Entry 5O61 (electron microscopy, 3.31 A resolution); this record covers chains A and E of the 57 polymer chains in the assembly.

== Chain A ==
Molecule: 23S rRNA
Source organism: Mycobacterium smegmatis str. MC2 155
Sequence (3120 nucleotides; row label = number of the first residue in the row):
     1 UAAGUGUUUAAGGGCGCAUGGUGGAUGCCUUGGCACUGGGAGCCGAUGAA
    51 GGACGUAGGAGGCUGCGAUAAGCCUCGGGGAGCUGUCAACCGAGCGUUGA
   101 UCCGAGGAUGUCCGAAUGGGGAAACCCGGCACGAGUGAUGUCGUGUCACC
   151 AGGCGCUGAAUAUAUAGGCGUCUGGGGGGAACGCGGGGAAGUGAAACAUC
   201 UCAGUACCCGUAGGAAGAGAAAACAAAAUGUGAUUCCGUGAGUAGUGGCG
   251 AGCGAAAGCGGAGGAUGGCUAAACCGUAUGCAUGUGAUACCGGGUAGGGG
   301 UUGUGUGUGCGGGGUUGUGGGACCUAUCUUUCCGGCUCUACCUGGCUGGA
   351 GGGCAGUGAGAAAAUGUUGUGGUUAGCGGAAAUGGCUUGGGAUGGCCUGC
   401 CGUAGACGGUGAGAGCCCGGUACGUGAAAACCCGACGUCUGUCUUGAUGG
   451 UGUUCCCGAGUAGCAGCGGGCCCGUGGAAUCUGCUGUGAAUCUGCCGGGA
   501 CCACCCGGUAAGCCUGAAUACUUCCCAGUGACCGAUAGCGGAUUAGUACC
   551 GUGAGGGAAUGGUGAAAAGUACCCCGGGAGGGGAGUGAAAGAGUACCUGA
   601 AACCGUGCGCUUACAAUCCGUCAGAGCCCUCGACGUGUCGUGGGGUGAUG
   651 GCGUGCCUUUUGAAGAAUGAGCCUGCGAGUCAGGGACAUGUCGCGAGGUU
   701 AACCCGGGUGGGGUAGCCGCAGCGAAAGCGAGUCUGAAUAGGGCGUAUCC
   751 ACACAAGAGUGUGUGGUGUAGUGGUGUGUUCUGGACCCGAAGCGGAGUGA
   801 UCUACCCAUGGCCAGGGUGAAGCGCGGGUAAGACCGCGUGGAGGCCCGAA
   851 CCCACUUAGGUUGAAGACUGAGGGGAUGAGCUGUGGGUAGGGGUGAAAGG
   901 CCAAUCAAACUCCGUGAUAGCUGGUUCUCCCCGAAAUGCAUUUAGGUGCA
   951 GCGUCGCAUGUUUCUUGCCGGAGGUAGAGCUACUGGAUGGCCGAUGGGCC
  1001 CCACAGGGUUACUGACGUCAGCCAAACUCCGAAUGCCGGUAAGUCCAAGA
  1051 GUGCGGCAGUGAGACGGCGGGGGAUAAGCUCCGUGCGUCGAGAGGGAAAC
  1101 AGCCCAGAUCGCCGGCUAAGGCCCCUAAGCGUGUGCUAAGUGGAAAAGGA
  1151 UGUGCAGUCGCGAAGACAACCAGGAGGUUGGCUUAGAAGCAGCCACCCUU
  1201 GAAAGAGUGCGUAAUAGCUCACUGGUCAAGUGAUUGUGCGCCGAUAAUGU
  1251 AGCGGGGCUCAAGCACACCGCCGAAGCCGCGGCAGCCAACGUGUUGGCUG
  1301 GGUAGGGGAGCGUCCUGCAUCCGGUGAAGCCGCCGAGUGAUCGAGUGGUG
  1351 GAGGGUGUGGGAGUGAGAAUGCAGGCAUGAGUAGCGAUUAGGCAAGUGAG
  1401 AACCUUGCCCGCCGAAAGACCAAGGGUUCCUGGGCCAGGCCAGUCCGCCC
  1451 AGGGUGAGUCGGGACCUAAGGCGAGGCCGACAGGCGUAGUCGAUGGACAA
  1501 CGGGUUGAUAUUCCCGUACCCGUGUAUGUGCGUCCAUGAUGAAUCAGCGG
  1551 UACUAACCAUCCAAAACCACCGUGACCGCACCUUUCGGGGUGUGGCGUUG
  1601 GUGGGGCUGCAUGGGACCUUCGUUGGUAGUAGUCAAGCGAUGGGGUGACG
  1651 CAGGAAGGUAGCCGUACCGGUCAGUGGUAAUACCGGGGUAAGCCUGUAGG
  1701 GAGUCAGAUAGGUAAAUCCGUCUGGCAUAUAUCCUGAGAGGUGAUGCAUA
  1751 GCCGAGUGAGGCGAAUUCGGUGAUCCUAUGCUGCCGAGAAAAGCCUCUAG
  1801 CGAGGACAUACACGGCCCGUACCCCAAACCAACACAGGUGGUCAGGUAGA
  1851 GAAUACUAAGGCGUACGAGUGAACUAUGGUUAAGGAACUCGGCAAAAUGC
  1901 CCCCGUAACUUCGGGAGAAGGGGGACCCACAUGGCGUGUAAGCCUUUACG
  1951 GCCCAAGCGUGAGUGGGUGGCACAAACCAGUGAGAAGCGACUGUUUACUA
  2001 AAAACACAGGUCCGUGCGAAGUCGCAAGACGAUGUAUACGGACUGACGCC
  2051 UGCCCGGUGCUGGAAGGUUAAGAGGACCCGUUAACUCCCUUUGGGGGUGA
  2101 AGCGGAGAAUUUAAGCCCCAGUAAACGGCGGUGGUAACUAUAACCAUCCU
  2151 AAGGUAGCGAAAUUCCUUGUCGGGUAAGUUCCGACCUGCACGAAUGGCGU
  2201 AACGACUUCUCAACUGUCUCAACCAUAGACUCGGCGAAAUUGCACUACGA
  2251 GUAAAGAUGCUCGUUACGCGCGGCAGGACGAAAAGACCCCGGGACCUUCA
  2301 CUACAACUUGGUAUUGGUGCUCGAUACGGUUUGUGUAGGAUAGGUGGGAG
  2351 ACUGUGAAGCUCACACGCCAGUGUGGGUGGAGUCGUUGUUGAAAUACCAC
  2401 UCUGAUCGUAUUGGGCCUCUAACCUCGGACCGUAUAUCCGGUUCAGGGAC
  2451 AGUGCCUGGUGGGUAGUUUAACUGGGGCGGUUGCCUCCUAAAAUGUAACG
  2501 GAGGCGCCCAAAGGUUCCCUCAACCUGGACGGCAAUCAGGUGUUGAGUGU
  2551 AAGUGCACAAGGGAGCUUGACUGCGAGACGGACAUGUCGAGCAGGGACGA
  2601 AAGUCGGGACUAGUGAUCCGGCACCUCUGAGUGGAAGGGGUGUCGCUCAA
  2651 CGGAUAAAAGGUACCCCGGGGAUAACAGGCUGAUCUUCCCCAAGAGUCCA
  2701 UAUCGACGGGAUGGUUUGGCACCUCGAUGUCGGCUCGUCGCAUCCUGGGG
  2751 CUGGAGCAGGUCCCAAGGGUUGGGCUGUUCGCCCAUUAAAGCGGCACGCG
  2801 AGCUGGGUUUAGAACGUCGUGAGACAGUUCGGUCUCUAUCCGCCGCGCGC
  2851 GUCAGAAGCUUGAGGAAACCUGUCCCUAGUACGAGAGGACCGGGACGGAC
  2901 GAACCUCUGGUAUACCAGUUGUCCCACCAGGGGCACGGCUGGAUAGCCAC
  2951 GUUCGGACAGGAUAACCGCUGAAAGCAUCUAAGCGGGAAACCUCUUCCAA
  3001 GACCAGGCUUCUCACCCUCUAGGAGGGAUAAGGCCCCCCGCAGACCACGG
  3051 GAUUGAUAGACCAGACCUGGAAGCCUAGUAAUAGGUGCAGGGAACUGGCA
  3101 CUAACCGGCCGAAAACUUAC
Disordered / not traced: 1
Ion coordination: Mg2+ site 1: U7, A3024; Mg2+ site 2 near G13 (its only coordinating residue here); Mg2+ site 3: C28, G1354; Mg2+ site 4: C43, G214; Mg2+ site 5: G55, G65; Mg2+ site 6 near U69 (its only coordinating residue here); Mg2+ site 7 near U117 (its only coordinating residue here); Mg2+ site 8: G152, U171; Mg2+ site 9: A159, U163; Mg2+ site 10: G191, U2467; Mg2+ site 11: A196, C197; Mg2+ site 12 near G204 (its only coordinating residue here); 240 more Mg2+ sites not listed
Ligand contacts: phenylalanine (PHE): A2286, C2287, U2809, U2810

== Chain E ==
Name: 50S ribosomal protein L4
Source organism: Mycobacterium smegmatis str. MC2 155
UniProtKB: A0QSD2 (RL4_MYCS2); numbering as in UniProt (aligned over 1-215)
Amino-acid sequence (215 residues; each row starts with the number of its first residue):
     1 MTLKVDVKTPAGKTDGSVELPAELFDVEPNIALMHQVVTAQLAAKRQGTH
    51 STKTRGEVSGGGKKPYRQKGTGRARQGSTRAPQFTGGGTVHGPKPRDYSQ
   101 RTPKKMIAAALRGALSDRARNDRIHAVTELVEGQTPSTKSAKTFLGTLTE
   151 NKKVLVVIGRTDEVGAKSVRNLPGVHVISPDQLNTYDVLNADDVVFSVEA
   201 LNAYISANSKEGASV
Disordered / not traced: 1, 211-215
Ion coordination: Mg2+: Gln83 (shared with C676(A) of chain A)

== Interface between chain A and chain E ==
Contacting residue pairs - 147 pairs, chain A then chain E:
  C34(A) with Ser51(E), hydrogen bond to the sugar
  A35(A) with Thr49(E), hydrogen bond to the base; His50(E), sugar contact; Ser51(E), sugar contact
  C36(A) with Thr49(E), sugar contact
  C401(A) with Lys139(E), salt bridge to the phosphate
  G402(A) with Thr138(E), sugar contact; Lys142(E), hydrogen bond to the base; Asn171(E), hydrogen bond to the base; Leu172(E), base contact
  U403(A) with Pro136(E), phosphate contact; Ser137(E), phosphate contact; Thr138(E), hydrogen bond to the phosphate; Lys167(E), hydrogen bond to the base
  A404(A) with Arg170(E), salt bridge to the phosphate; Asn171(E), phosphate contact
  G405(A) with Asn171(E), hydrogen bond to the sugar
  A422(A) with Arg170(E), hydrogen bond to the sugar
  C423(A) with Lys167(E), sugar contact
  U529(A) with Gln47(E), hydrogen bond to the base
  G530(A) with Gln47(E), hydrogen bond to the sugar; Thr49(E), hydrogen bond to the base
  A531(A) with Leu42(E), hydrogen bond to the base; Ala43(E), base contact; Arg46(E), phosphate contact; Gln47(E), hydrogen bond to the phosphate
  C532(A) with Arg46(E), salt bridge to the phosphate; Thr49(E), sugar contact; His50(E), salt bridge to the phosphate
  U536(A) with Thr85(E), hydrogen bond to the base
  A537(A) with Gly86(E), hydrogen bond to the phosphate
  G538(A) with Thr89(E), hydrogen bond to the phosphate
  C539(A) with Ser51(E), phosphate contact; Lys53(E), hydrogen bond to the phosphate
  G540(A) with Val58(E), phosphate contact; Ser59(E), hydrogen bond to the phosphate
  G546(A) with Ser59(E), hydrogen bond to the base
  G557(A) with Gly60(E), phosphate contact; Gly61(E), hydrogen bond to the phosphate
  A558(A) with Arg80(E), salt bridge to the phosphate
  G675(A) with Thr85(E), base contact
  A678(A) with Val90(E), phosphate contact
  U680(A) with His91(E), base contact
  C681(A) with Arg96(E), hydrogen bond to the phosphate
  A682(A) with Arg96(E), salt bridge to the phosphate
  G684(A) with Arg101(E), hydrogen bond to the sugar
  C692(A) with Asn30(E), hydrogen bond to the phosphate; Leu33(E), sugar contact
  G693(A) with Asn30(E), hydrogen bond to the phosphate; Leu33(E), sugar contact; Lys105(E), sugar contact; Met106(E), sugar contact
  C694(A) with Lys105(E), hydrogen bond to the sugar
  G698(A) with Lys105(E), salt bridge to the phosphate
  U699(A) with Lys105(E), salt bridge to the phosphate
  U700(A) with Arg101(E), phosphate contact; Thr102(E), phosphate contact; Pro103(E), phosphate contact; Lys104(E), hydrogen bond to the phosphate
  G706(A) with Arg160(E), hydrogen bond to the sugar; Gln182(E), base contact
  G708(A) with His176(E), hydrogen bond to the base; Asn184(E), base contact; Asp187(E), hydrogen bond to the base
  U709(A) with Gln41(E), phosphate contact; Ala44(E), sugar contact; Lys45(E), base contact; Asn184(E), hydrogen bond to the sugar
  G710(A) with Gln41(E), hydrogen bond to the phosphate; Ile107(E), phosphate contact; Asp181(E), hydrogen bond to the sugar; Gln182(E), hydrogen bond to the base; Leu183(E), sugar contact; Asn184(E), sugar contact
  G713(A) with Lys104(E), hydrogen bond to the base
  G773(A) with Pro103(E), sugar contact; Met106(E), base contact
  G774(A) with Gln36(E), hydrogen bond to the base; Arg101(E), salt bridge to the phosphate; Thr102(E), sugar contact; Pro103(E), sugar contact
  U775(A) with Gln36(E), sugar contact; Gln100(E), sugar contact; Arg101(E), phosphate contact
  C786(A) with His91(E), hydrogen bond to the phosphate
  C787(A) with Pro82(E), phosphate contact; Val90(E), sugar contact; His91(E), phosphate contact
  C788(A) with Arg55(E), salt bridge to the phosphate; Pro82(E), phosphate contact; Gln83(E), hydrogen bond to the sugar
  G789(A) with Arg55(E), salt bridge to the phosphate; Lys64(E), phosphate contact; Gln68(E), hydrogen bond to the sugar; Arg75(E), base contact; Gly77(E), sugar contact
  A790(A) with Lys64(E), salt bridge to the phosphate; Gln68(E), sugar contact; Gly77(E), phosphate contact
  A791(A) with Lys64(E), phosphate contact
  C912(A) with Lys63(E), phosphate contact
  C913(A) with Gly62(E), phosphate contact
  G916(A) with Thr54(E), base contact; Arg55(E), sugar contact; Gly56(E), base contact
  U922(A) with Arg75(E), hydrogen bond to the base
  G1317(A) with Leu42(E), sugar contact; Tyr186(E), hydrogen bond to the sugar
  C1318(A) with Asn190(E), sugar contact
  A1319(A) with Lys153(E), salt bridge to the phosphate
  U1320(A) with Lys152(E), salt bridge to the phosphate
  G1359(A) with His35(E), hydrogen bond to the sugar
  G1360(A) with His35(E), phosphate contact
  G1361(A) with Arg46(E), hydrogen bond to the sugar
  A1362(A) with Arg96(E), salt bridge to the phosphate
  G1363(A) with Thr52(E), base contact; Thr89(E), hydrogen bond to the base; His91(E), sugar contact; Pro93(E), phosphate contact
  A1369(A) with Gln83(E), base contact
  U1370(A) with Gly72(E), base contact; Arg73(E), hydrogen bond to the base; Ala74(E), base contact; Arg75(E), base contact
  G1371(A) with Ala74(E), phosphate contact; Gln76(E), hydrogen bond to the sugar; Gln83(E), hydrogen bond to the base
  C1372(A) with Arg73(E), salt bridge to the phosphate; Gln76(E), phosphate contact; Gln83(E), sugar contact; Phe84(E), sugar contact; Thr85(E), hydrogen bond to the sugar
  A1373(A) with Arg73(E), salt bridge to the phosphate; Thr85(E), hydrogen bond to the sugar
  A2283(A) with Gly70(E), phosphate contact; Gly72(E), phosphate contact
  A2284(A) with Lys69(E), sugar contact; Gly70(E), hydrogen bond to the phosphate; Gly72(E), phosphate contact; Arg75(E), base contact
  G2285(A) with Lys69(E), salt bridge to the phosphate
  C2667(A) with Gln68(E), phosphate contact; Lys69(E), phosphate contact
  G2668(A) with Gln68(E), phosphate contact; Lys69(E), salt bridge to the phosphate; Arg75(E), phosphate contact
  G2669(A) with Arg75(E), salt bridge to the phosphate
Also at the interface, not in a pair above, chain A (82 interface residues in all): A406, G556, C676, G677, G679, A701, G711, G712, G784, U911
Also at the interface, not in a pair above, chain E (85 interface residues in all): Ala32, Thr39, Tyr66, Thr71, Ser78, Ala81, Gly87, Pro95, Pro173, Val177, Ile178

== Summary ==
82 residues of chain A face 85 of chain E across their interface, with 49 hydrogen bonds and 20 salt bridges.
Polar pairs include A35(A)-Thr49(E), G402(A)-Lys142(E) and G402(A)-Asn171(E). Ligands of chain A:
phenylalanine. The Mg2+ site 1 is built by U7(A) and A3024(A).
Here chain A is 23S rRNA and chain E is 50S ribosomal protein L4, both from Mycobacterium smegmatis str. MC2
155. Entry 5O61 (The complete structure of the Mycobacterium smegmatis 70S ribosome) was determined by
electron microscopy, deposited together with 5O5J and 5O60.
